PDB entry 6U2M | X-ray diffraction, 2.00 A resolution | chain A

# Chain A
Name: HaloCaMP V2
From: Rhodococcus sp
Amino-acid sequence (498 residues; numbered -7 to 490; the number before each row is that of its first residue; numbers below 1 keep their minus sign (Met-7 is residue -7)):
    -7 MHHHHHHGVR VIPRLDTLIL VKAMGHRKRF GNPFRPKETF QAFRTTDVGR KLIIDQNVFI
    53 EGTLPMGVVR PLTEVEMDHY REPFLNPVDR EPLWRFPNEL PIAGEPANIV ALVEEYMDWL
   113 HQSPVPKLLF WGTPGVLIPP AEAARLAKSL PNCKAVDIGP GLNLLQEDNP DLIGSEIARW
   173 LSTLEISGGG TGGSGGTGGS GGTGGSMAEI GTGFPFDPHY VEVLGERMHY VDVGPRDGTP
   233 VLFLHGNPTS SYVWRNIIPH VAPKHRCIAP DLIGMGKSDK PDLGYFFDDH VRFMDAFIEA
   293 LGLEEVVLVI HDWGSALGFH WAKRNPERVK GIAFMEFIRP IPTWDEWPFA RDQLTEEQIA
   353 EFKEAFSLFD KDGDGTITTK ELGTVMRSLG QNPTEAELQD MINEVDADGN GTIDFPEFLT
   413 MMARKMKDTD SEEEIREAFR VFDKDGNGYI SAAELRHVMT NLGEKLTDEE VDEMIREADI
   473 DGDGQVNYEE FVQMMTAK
Disordered / not traced: -7 to 3, 180-201, 490
Metal / ion sites: Ca2+ site 1: Asp362, Asp364, Asp366, Thr368, Glu373; Ca2+ site 2: Asp398, Asp400, Asn402, Thr404, Glu409; Ca2+ site 3: Asp435, Asp437, Asn439, Tyr441, Glu446; Ca2+ site 4: Asp471, Asp473, Asp475, Gln477, Glu482
Residues lining bound ligands: PUJ ((1E,3S)-1-{10-[2-carboxy-5-({2-[2-(hexyloxy)ethoxy]ethyl}carbamoyl)phenyl]-7-(3-fluoroazetidin-1-yl)-5,5-dimethyldibenz o[b,e]silin-3(5H)-ylidene}-3-fluoroazetidin-1-ium): Lys29, Thr31, Phe32, Phe35, Leu44, Gln48, Val50, Phe51, Glu53, Gly54, Thr55, Pro57, Met58, Gly59, Leu92, Val128, Leu129, Asn155, Leu156, Asn239, Asp304, Trp305

# In short
Ligands of chain A: compound PUJ. Asp362, Asp364, Asp366, Thr368 and Glu373 form the Ca2+ site 1. Asp398,
Asp400, Asn402, Thr404 and Glu409 form the Ca2+ site 2.
Chain A is HaloCaMP V2 (Rhodococcus sp); the structure, Crystal structure of a HaloTag-based calcium
indicator, HaloCaMP V2, bound to JF635, was determined by X-ray diffraction (same publication as 6U32).
